7ZZX - chain B; structure by X-ray diffraction, 2.40 A resolution.

== Chain B ==
Protein: Dihydrofolate reductase
Organism: [Candida] auris
Notes: EC 1.5.1.3
UniProt: A0A0L0P1H8 (A0A0L0P1H8_CANAR); residues 0-203 here correspond to UniProt positions 1-204 (UniProt number = residue number + 1)
Amino-acid sequence (204 residues; row label = number of the first residue in the row; numbering starts at 0):
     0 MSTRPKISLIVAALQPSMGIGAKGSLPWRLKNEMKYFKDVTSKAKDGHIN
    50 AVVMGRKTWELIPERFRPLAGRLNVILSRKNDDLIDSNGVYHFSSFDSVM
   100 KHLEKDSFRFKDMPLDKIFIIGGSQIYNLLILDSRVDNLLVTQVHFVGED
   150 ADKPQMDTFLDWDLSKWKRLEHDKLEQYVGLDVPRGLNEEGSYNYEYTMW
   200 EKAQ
Not modelled in the structure: 0-1
From the paper describing this entry:
  - conformationally variable residues (side-chain flip): Lys56, Arg78, Ser123
  - specificity-determining residues: Arg28, Met33, Lys37, Leu60, Phe65 (proposed by the authors, not directly observed)

== In short ==
From the paper: specificity determinants Arg28, Met33 and Lys37 among others; conformational variability at
Lys56, Arg78 and Ser123.
Chain B is Dihydrofolate reductase ([Candida] auris); the structure, Crystal structure of Candida auris DHFR
in apo form, was determined by X-ray diffraction (same publication as 8CRH and 8A0N).
